Entry 7RE3 (electron microscopy, 3.33 A resolution); this record covers chains A and P of the 16 polymer chains in the assembly.

# Chain A
Molecule: RNA-directed RNA polymerase
Organism: Severe acute respiratory syndrome coronavirus 2
Notes: EC 2.7.7.48
Reference sequence: P0DTD1 (R1AB_SARS2); residues 1-932 here correspond to UniProt positions 4393-5324 (UniProt number = residue number + 4392)
Amino-acid sequence (932 residues; each row starts with the number of its first residue):
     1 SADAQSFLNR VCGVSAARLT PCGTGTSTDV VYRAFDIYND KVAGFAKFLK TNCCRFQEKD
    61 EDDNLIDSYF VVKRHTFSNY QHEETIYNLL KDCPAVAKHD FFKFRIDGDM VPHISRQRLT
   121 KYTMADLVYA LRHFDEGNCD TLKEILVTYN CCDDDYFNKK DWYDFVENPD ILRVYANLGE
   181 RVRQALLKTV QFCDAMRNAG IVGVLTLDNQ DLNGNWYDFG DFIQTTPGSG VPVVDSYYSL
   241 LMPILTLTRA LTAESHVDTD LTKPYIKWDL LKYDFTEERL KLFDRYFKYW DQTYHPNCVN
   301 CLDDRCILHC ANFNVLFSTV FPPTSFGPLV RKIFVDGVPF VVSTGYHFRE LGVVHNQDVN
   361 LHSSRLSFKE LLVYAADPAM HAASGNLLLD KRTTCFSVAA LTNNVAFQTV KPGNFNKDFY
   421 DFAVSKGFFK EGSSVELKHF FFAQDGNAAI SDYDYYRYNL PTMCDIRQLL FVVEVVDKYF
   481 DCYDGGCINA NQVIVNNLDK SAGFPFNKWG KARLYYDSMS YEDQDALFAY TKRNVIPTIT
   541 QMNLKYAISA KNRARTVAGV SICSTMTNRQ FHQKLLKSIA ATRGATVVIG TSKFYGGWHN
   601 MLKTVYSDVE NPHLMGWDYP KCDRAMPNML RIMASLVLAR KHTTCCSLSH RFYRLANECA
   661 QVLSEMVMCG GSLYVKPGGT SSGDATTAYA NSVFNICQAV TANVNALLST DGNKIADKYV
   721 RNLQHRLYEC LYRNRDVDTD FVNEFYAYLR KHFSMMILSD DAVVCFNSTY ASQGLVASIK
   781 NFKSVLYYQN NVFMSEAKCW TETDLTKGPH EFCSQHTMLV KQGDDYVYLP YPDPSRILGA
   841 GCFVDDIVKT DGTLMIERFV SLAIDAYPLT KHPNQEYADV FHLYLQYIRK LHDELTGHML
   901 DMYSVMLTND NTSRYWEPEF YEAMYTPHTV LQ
Unresolved in the structure: 1-2, 930-932
Ion coordination: Mg2+: Asn209, Asp218 (together with ADP); Zn2+ site 1: His295, Cys301, Cys306, Cys310; Zn2+ site 2: Cys487, His642, Cys645, Cys646
Ligand contacts:
  - chapso (1N7): Tyr903, Ser904, Val905
  - ADP (adenosine-5'-diphosphate): Phe35, Lys50, Asn52, Cys53, Lys73, His75, Asn79, Arg116, Asp208, Asn209, Tyr217, Asp218, Gly220, Asp221
Curated features (UniProtKB/Swiss-Prot):
  - region: Lys545 to Arg555 (Interaction with RMP Remdesivir), Thr582 to Pro620 (RdRp Palm N-ter)
  - active site: Ser759, Asp760, Asp761
  - binding site (Mn(2+)): Asn209, Asp218
  - binding site (Zn(2+)): His295, Cys301, Cys306, Cys310, Cys487, His642, Cys645, Cys646
  - site: Gln932 (Cleavage)

# Chain P
Molecule: Product RNA
Sequence (35 nucleotides; numbered 1 to 35; the number before each row is that of its first residue):
     1 CGCGUAGCAU GCUACGUCAU UCUCCUAAGA AGCUA
Unresolved in the structure: 1

# Interface between chain A and chain P
Pairs across the interface (20; chain A residue first):
  Asp499(A) - G29(P)  phosphate contact
  Arg513(A) - G29(P)  salt bridge to the phosphate
  Leu758(A) - A35(P)  phosphate contact
  Ser759(A) - A35(P)  phosphate contact
  Asp760(A) - A35(P)  hydrogen bond to the phosphate
  Asp761(A) - A35(P)  sugar contact
  Cys813(A) - U34(P)  sugar contact
  Ser814(A) - A35(P)  hydrogen bond to the phosphate
  Gln815(A) - C33(P)  sugar contact
  Gln815(A) - U34(P)  sugar contact
  Arg836(A) - C33(P)  salt bridge to the phosphate
  Arg836(A) - U34(P)  salt bridge to the phosphate
  Ala840(A) - C33(P)  phosphate contact
  Lys849(A) - G32(P)  salt bridge to the phosphate
  Met855(A) - A30(P)  sugar contact
  Met855(A) - A31(P)  sugar contact
  Arg858(A) - A31(P)  sugar contact
  Arg858(A) - G32(P)  salt bridge to the phosphate
  Ser861(A) - G32(P)  sugar contact
  Asp865(A) - C33(P)  sugar contact
Interface residues without a listed pair, chain A (21 interface residues in all): Leu498, Lys593, Asp845, Glu857, Leu862
Interface residues without a listed pair, chain P (8 interface residues in all): A28

# Summary
21 residues of chain A face 8 of chain P across their interface, with 2 hydrogen bonds and 5 salt bridges.
Polar contacts include Asp760(A)-A35(P), Ser814(A)-A35(P) and Arg513(A)-G29(P). Ligands of chain A: ADP and
chapso.
Here chain A is RNA-directed RNA polymerase (Severe acute respiratory syndrome coronavirus 2) and chain P is
Product RNA. Entry 7RE3 (SARS-CoV-2 replication-transcription complex bound to nsp13 helicase - nsp13(2)-RTC
dimer) was determined by electron microscopy together with 7RDX, 7RDY, 7RDZ, 7RE0, 7RE1 and 7RE2 from the same
study.
